7CGP - chains A and M of the 15 polymer chains in the assembly; structure by electron microscopy, 3.70 A resolution.

== Chain A ==
Protein: Mitochondrial import inner membrane translocase subunit Tim22
From: Homo sapiens
UniProtKB: Q9Y584 (TIM22_HUMAN); numbering as in UniProt (aligned over 1-194)
Chain sequence (194 residues; numbered 1 to 194; the number before each row is that of its first residue):
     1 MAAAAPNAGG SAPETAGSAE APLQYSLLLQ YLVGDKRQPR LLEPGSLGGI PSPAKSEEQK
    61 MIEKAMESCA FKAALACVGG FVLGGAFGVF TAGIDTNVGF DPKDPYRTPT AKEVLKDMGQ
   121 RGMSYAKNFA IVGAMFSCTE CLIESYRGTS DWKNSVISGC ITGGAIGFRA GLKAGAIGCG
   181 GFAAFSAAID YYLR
Disordered / not traced: 1-21, 94-118, 194
UniProt features mapped onto this chain:
  - natural variant: Y25 to R194 (deletion: In COXPD43), V33 (V33L: In COXPD43)
Disulfide bonds: C69-C141, C160-C179
What the authors report for this chain:
  - disease-associated variants - V33L (citing earlier work)

== Chain M ==
Protein: Mitochondrial import inner membrane translocase subunit Tim10
From: Homo sapiens
UniProtKB: P62072 (TIM10_HUMAN); residues 1-90 here = UniProt positions 1-90
Chain sequence (90 residues; each row starts with the number of its first residue):
     1 MDPLRAQQLA AELEVEMMAD MYNRMTSACH RKCVPPHYKE AELSKGESVC LDRCVSKYLD
    61 IHERMGKKLT ELSMQDEELM KRVQQSSGPA
Disordered / not traced: 1-2, 77-90
Disulfide bonds: C29-C54, C33-C50

== Chain A / chain M interface ==
Pairs across the interface - 26 pairs, chain A then chain M:
  Y25(A) - S73(M)
  S26(A) - T70(M)
  S26(A) - S73(M)  hydrogen bond (backbone-side chain)
  S26(A) - M74(M)
  L28(A) - A6(M)
  L29(A) - L69(M)
  L29(A) - T70(M)
  Q30(A) - T70(M)
  Y31(A) - P3(M)
  Y31(A) - Q7(M)
  L32(A) - A10(M)  hydrophobic
  L32(A) - M17(M)  hydrophobic
  V33(A) - G66(M)
  R40(A) - A11(M)
  R40(A) - E14(M)  salt bridge
  L47(A) - Y22(M)  hydrophobic
  G48(A) - Y22(M)
  E67(A) - K45(M)  salt bridge
  E144(A) - S44(M)  hydrogen bond
  E144(A) - K45(M)
  E144(A) - G46(M)  hydrogen bond (side chain-backbone)
  S145(A) - R53(M)  hydrogen bond (backbone-side chain)
  Y146(A) - R53(M)
  G148(A) - G46(M)
  G148(A) - E47(M)
  S150(A) - S44(M)  hydrogen bond
Interface residues without a listed pair, chain A (18 interface residues in all): L42
Interface residues without a listed pair, chain M (25 interface residues in all): L9, L13, V15, M18, A19, H62, E63
The authors on this interface:
  - residue pairs: E144(A)-S44(M) (hydrogen bond), S145(A)-R53(M) (hydrogen bond), Y146(A)-R53(M), S150(A)-G46(M)
  - interface residues, chain A: L28(A), L29(A), L32(A), V33(A)
  - interface residues, chain M: L9(M), L13(M), M17(M), L69(M)

== Summary ==
The interface between chain A and chain M involves 18 residues on one side and 25 on the other, with 5
hydrogen bonds and 2 salt bridges. Among the polar pairs are R40(A)-E14(M), E67(A)-K45(M) and S26(A)-S73(M).
The paper describes hydrogen bonds between E144(A) and S44(M) and S145(A) and R53(M); contacts between Y146(A)
and R53(M) and S150(A) and G46(M). The paper reports interface residues L28(A), L29(A) and L9(M) among others.
Chain A is Mitochondrial import inner membrane translocase subunit Tim22 and chain M is Mitochondrial import
inner membrane translocase subunit Tim10, both from Homo sapiens; the structure, Cryo-EM structure of the
human mitochondrial translocase TIM22 complex at 3.7 angstrom, was determined by electron microscopy.
